PDB entry 7FM9 | X-ray diffraction, 1.59 A resolution | chains A and B

[Chain A]
Protein: Pre-mRNA-splicing factor 8
Source organism: Saccharomyces cerevisiae S288C
UniProt: P33334 (PRP8_YEAST); residues 1836-2090 here = UniProt positions 1836-2090
Amino-acid sequence (258 residues; each row starts with the number of its first residue):
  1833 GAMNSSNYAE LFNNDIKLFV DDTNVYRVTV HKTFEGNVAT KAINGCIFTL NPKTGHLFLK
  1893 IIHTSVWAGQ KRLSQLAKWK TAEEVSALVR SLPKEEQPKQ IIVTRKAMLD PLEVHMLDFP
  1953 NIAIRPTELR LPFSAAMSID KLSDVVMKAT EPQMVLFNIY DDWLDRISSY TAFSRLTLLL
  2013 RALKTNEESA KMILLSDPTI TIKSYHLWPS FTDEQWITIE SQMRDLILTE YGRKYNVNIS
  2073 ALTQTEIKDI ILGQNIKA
Disordered / not traced: 2070-2090
Differences from the reference sequence: expression tag (1833-1835)
Curated features (UniProtKB/Swiss-Prot):
  - mutagenesis: Asp1853 (D1853A: Alters protein folding. Severely impaired growth. Strongly reduced growth at 35 degrees Celsius; when associated with A-1854; D1853N: Reduced growth at 30 degrees Celsius ...), Asp1854 (D1854A: Reduced growth at 30 degrees Celsius. Strongly reduced growth at 16 degrees Celsius. Strongly reduced growth at 35 degrees Celsius; when associated with A-1853 ...), Thr1855 (T1855A: Reduced growth at 30 degrees Celsius. Strongly reduced growth at 16 degrees Celsius), Thr1936 (T1936A: Reduced growth at 30 degrees Celsius. Strongly reduced growth at 16 degrees Celsius), Arg1937 (R1937K: Severely impaired growth. Reduced growth at 30 degrees Celsius. Strongly reduced growth at 16 degrees Celsius)

[Chain B]
Protein: A1 cistron-splicing factor AAR2
Source organism: Saccharomyces cerevisiae S288C
UniProt: P32357 (AAR2_YEAST); aligned to UniProt positions 1-317 over residues 1-317
Amino-acid sequence (308 residues; numbered -3 to 317; 13 numbers in that range are skipped by the numbering (no residue carries them; nothing is unmodelled there); the number before each row is that of its first residue; numbers below 1 keep their minus sign (Gly-3 is residue -3)):
    -3 GAMAMNTVPF TSAPIEVTIG IDQYSFNVKE NQPFHGIKDI PIGHVHVIHF QHADNSSMRY
    57 GYWFDCRMGN FYIQYDPKDG LYKMMEERDG AKFENIVHNF KERQMMVSYP KIDEDDTWYN
   117 LTEFVQMDKI RKIVRKDENQ FSYVDSSMTT VQENEL
   166 SSSSSDPAHS LNYTVINFKS REAIRPGHEM EDFLDKSYYL NTVMLQGIFK NSSNYFGELQ
   226 FAFLNAMFFG NYGSSLQWHA MIELICSSAT VPKHMLDKLD EILYYQIKTL PEQYSDILLN
   286 ERVWNICLYS SFQKNSLHNT EKIMENKYPE LL
Disordered / not traced: -3 to 0, 166-169
Differences from the reference sequence: expression tag (-3 to 0); conflict Ser166 (Leu153 in P32357), Ser167 (Lys154 in P32357), Ser170 (Asp in P32357)
Residues lining bound ligands:
  - 2-(5-chloro-2-methoxyphenyl)ethan-1-amine (VQQ), molecule 1: Pro5, Phe6, Thr7, Tyr68, Glu83, Lys88, Ile92, Phe96
  - 2-(5-chloro-2-methoxyphenyl)ethan-1-amine (VQQ), molecule 2: Asp18, Gln19, Tyr20, Ser21, His45, Arg55, Met232, Phe233, Thr274, Pro276, Tyr279
  - 2-(5-chloro-2-methoxyphenyl)ethan-1-amine (VQQ), molecule 3: Ala231, Gly235, Asn236, Tyr237, Ser240, Ile282, Leu283
  - 2-(5-chloro-2-methoxyphenyl)ethan-1-amine (VQQ), molecule 4: Ser280, Asp281, Leu284, Glu286, Trp289, Met309, Tyr313, Leu316
Curated features (UniProtKB/Swiss-Prot):
  - region: Leu261 to Ile282 (Leucine-zipper)
  - modified residue: Ser253 (Phosphoserine), Thr274 (Phosphothreonine)

[Interface between chain A and chain B]
Residue-residue contacts (18; chain A residue first):
  Gln1907(A) with Met195(B); Leu199(B)
  Leu1908(A) with Met195(B), hydrophobic
  Trp1911(A) with Glu194(B); Met195(B); Phe198(B), hydrophobic
  Asp1942(A) with Lys184(B), salt bridge; Phe198(B)
  Glu1945(A) with Lys184(B), salt bridge
  Val1946(A) with Ile189(B), hydrophobic; Glu194(B); Phe198(B), hydrophobic
  His1947(A) with Glu194(B)
  Leu1949(A) with Lys184(B); Ser185(B); Arg186(B); Ile189(B), hydrophobic
  Asp1950(A) with Arg186(B), salt bridge

[Summary]
9 residues of chain A and 8 residues of chain B are in contact, with 3 salt bridges. Polar contacts include
Asp1942(A)-Lys184(B), Glu1945(A)-Lys184(B) and Asp1950(A)-Arg186(B). Ligands of chain B: 4 copies of
2-(5-chloro-2-methoxyphenyl)ethan-1-amine. Curated annotation (UniProt) lists 5 mutagenesis sites on chain A.
Here chain A is Pre-mRNA-splicing factor 8 and chain B is A1 cistron-splicing factor AAR2, both from
Saccharomyces cerevisiae S288C. Entry 7FM9 (PanDDA analysis group deposition -- Aar2/RNaseH in complex with
fragment P06B02 from the F2X-Universal Library) was determined by X-ray diffraction, deposited together with
5ST0, 5ST1, 5ST2, 5ST3, 5ST4, 5ST5 and 248 further entries.
